Entry 9C0Y (X-ray diffraction, 1.40 A resolution); this record covers chain A.

[Chain A]
Molecule: Clathrin heavy chain 1
From: Homo sapiens
UniProtKB: Q00610 (CLH1_HUMAN); residues 1-364 here = UniProt positions 1-364
Amino-acid sequence (369 residues; row label = number of the first residue in the row; numbers below 1 keep their minus sign (Gly-4 is residue -4)):
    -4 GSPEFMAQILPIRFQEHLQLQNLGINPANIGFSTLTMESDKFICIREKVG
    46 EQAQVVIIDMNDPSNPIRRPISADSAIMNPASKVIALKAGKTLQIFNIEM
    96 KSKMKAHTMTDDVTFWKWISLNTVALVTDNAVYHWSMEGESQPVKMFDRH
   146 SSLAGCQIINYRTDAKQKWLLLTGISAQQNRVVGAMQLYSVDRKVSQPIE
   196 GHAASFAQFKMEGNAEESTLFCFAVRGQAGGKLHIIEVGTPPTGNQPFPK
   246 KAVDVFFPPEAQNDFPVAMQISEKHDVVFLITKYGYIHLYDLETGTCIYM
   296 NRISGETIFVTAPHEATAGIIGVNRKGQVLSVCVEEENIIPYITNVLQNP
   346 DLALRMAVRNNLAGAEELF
Not modelled in the structure: -4 to -2, 357-364
Construct notes: expression tag (-4 to 0)
Swiss-Prot annotation at these positions:
  - region: Ala68 to Asp107 (WD40-like repeat 2), Thr302 to Glu330 (WD40-like repeat 7)
  - modified residue: Ala2 (N-acetylalanine), Ser67 (Phosphoserine), Thr105 (Phosphothreonine), Tyr184 (Phosphotyrosine)
  - mutagenesis: Pro65 (P65N: Disrupts spindle localization), Ser67 (S67G: Disrupts spindle localization), Thr87 (T87A: Disrupts spindle localization), Gln89 (Q89A: Disrupts spindle localization), Lys96 (K96E: Disrupts spindle localization), Lys98 (K98E: Disrupts spindle localization)
Small-molecule neighbours: A1ATR (N-{(5Z)-4-oxo-5-[(2-phenoxyphenyl)methylidene]-4,5-dihydro-1,3-thiazol-2-yl}naphthalene-2-sulfonamide): Val50, Ile52, Ile62, Arg64, Ile66, Ile80, Leu82, Gln89, Phe91, Ile93, Lys96, Lys98

[Summary]
Ligands of chain A: compound A1ATR. From UniProt: 6 mutagenesis sites.
Chain A is Clathrin heavy chain 1 (Homo sapiens); the structure, Clathrin terminal domain complexed with
Pitstop 2c, was determined by X-ray diffraction (same publication as 9C0Z).
